Entry 8OPU (X-ray diffraction, 3.04 A resolution); this record covers chains A and D of the 4 polymer chains in the assembly.

[Chain A]
Molecule: 3-hydroxyacyl-CoA dehydrogenase
Organism: Mycobacterium tuberculosis H37Rv
Notes: EC 1.1.1.35
UniProt: O53872 (O53872_MYCTU); numbering as in UniProt (aligned over 1-720)
Sequence (736 residues; each row starts with the number of its first residue; numbers below 1 keep their minus sign (Met-15 is residue -15)):
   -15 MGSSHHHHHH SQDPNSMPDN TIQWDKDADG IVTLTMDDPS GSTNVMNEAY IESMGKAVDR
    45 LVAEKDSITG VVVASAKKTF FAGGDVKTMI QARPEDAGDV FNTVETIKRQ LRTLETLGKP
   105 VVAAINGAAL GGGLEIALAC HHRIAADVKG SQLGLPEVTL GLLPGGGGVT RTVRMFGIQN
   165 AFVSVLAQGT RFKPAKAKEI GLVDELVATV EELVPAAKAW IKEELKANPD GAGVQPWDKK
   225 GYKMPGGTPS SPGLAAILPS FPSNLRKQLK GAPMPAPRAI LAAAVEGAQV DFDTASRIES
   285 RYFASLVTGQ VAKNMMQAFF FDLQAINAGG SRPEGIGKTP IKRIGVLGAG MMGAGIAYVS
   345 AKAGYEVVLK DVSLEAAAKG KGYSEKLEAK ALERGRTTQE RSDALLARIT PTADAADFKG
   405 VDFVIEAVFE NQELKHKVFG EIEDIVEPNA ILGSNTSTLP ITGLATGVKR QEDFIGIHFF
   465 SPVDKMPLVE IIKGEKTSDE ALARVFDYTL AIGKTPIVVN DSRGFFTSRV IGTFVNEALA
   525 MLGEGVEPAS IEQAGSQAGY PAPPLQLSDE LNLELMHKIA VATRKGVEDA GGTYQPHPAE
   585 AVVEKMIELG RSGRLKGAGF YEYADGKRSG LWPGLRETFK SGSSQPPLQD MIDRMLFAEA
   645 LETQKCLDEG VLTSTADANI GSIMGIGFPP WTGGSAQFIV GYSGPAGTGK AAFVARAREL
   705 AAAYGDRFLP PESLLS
Unresolved in the structure: -15 to -14, -4 to 0
Sequence notes: initiating methionine (-15); expression tag (-14 to 0)
Ligand contacts: Sulfamethoxazole (08D): Ser441, His462, Phe464, Met470, Ser512, Ile515, Leu555, Leu559, Met560, Ile563, Gly669, Ile670

[Chain D]
Molecule: Putative acyltransferase Rv0859
Organism: Mycobacterium tuberculosis H37Rv
Notes: EC 2.3.1.-
UniProt: O53871 (Y0859_MYCTU); numbering as in UniProt (aligned over 1-403)
Sequence (403 residues; each row starts with the number of its first residue):
     1 MSEEAFIYEA IRTPRGKQKN GSLHEVKPLS LVVGLIDELR KRHPDLDENL ISDVILGCVS
    61 PVGDQGGDIA RAAVLASGMP VTSGGVQLNR FCASGLEAVN TAAQKVRSGW DDLVLAGGVE
   121 SMSRVPMGSD GGAMGLDPAT NYDVMFVPQS IGADLIATIE GFSREDVDAY ALRSQQKAAE
   181 AWSGGYFAKS VVPVRDQNGL LILDHDEHMR PDTTKEGLAK LKPAFEGLAA LGGFDDVALQ
   241 KYHWVEKINH VHTGGNSSGI VDGAALVMIG SAAAGKLQGL TPRARIVATA TSGADPVIML
   301 TGPTPATRKV LDRAGLTVDD IDLFELNEAF ASVVLKFQKD LNIPDEKLNV NGGAIAMGHP
   361 LGATGAMILG TMVDELERRN ARRALITLCI GGGMGVATII ERV
Unresolved in the structure: 1
Ligand contacts: Sulfamethoxazole (08D): Phe91, Met127, Met134, Val144, Phe146, Val147, Gln149, Leu228, Met299, Gly391, Gly392

[Interface between chain A and chain D]
Pairs across the interface (44):
  Pro233(A) with Leu136(D)
  Ala239(A) with Leu136(D), hydrophobic
  Ala240(A) with Leu228(D); Leu231(D)
  Ile241(A) with Leu231(D), hydrophobic
  Leu242(A) with Leu136(D), hydrophobic
  Pro243(A) with Gly135(D); Asn141(D); Phe146(D), hydrophobic; Leu228(D), hydrophobic; Phe234(D)
  Ser244(A) with Leu231(D)
  Pro246(A) with Pro138(D), hydrophobic; Asn141(D)
  Ser247(A) with Gly232(D), hydrogen bond (side chain-backbone); Gly233(D); Phe234(D); Val237(D)
  Asn248(A) with Gly232(D); Gly233(D)
  Arg250(A) with Tyr142(D), hydrogen bond (side chain-backbone); Met145(D); Val237(D); Gln240(D), hydrogen bond (backbone-side chain)
  Lys251(A) with Gly233(D); Asp236(D)
  Lys254(A) with Gln240(D)
  Gly255(A) with Gln240(D)
  Arg262(A) with Tyr142(D), hydrogen bond
  Leu265(A) with Pro138(D)
  Ala266(A) with Pro138(D), hydrophobic
  Val269(A) with Pro138(D), hydrophobic
  Glu270(A) with Asp137(D)
  Ala533(A) with His243(D); Trp244(D)
  Ser534(A) with His243(D), hydrogen bond; Trp244(D), hydrogen bond (side chain-backbone)
  Gln537(A) with Leu239(D), hydrogen bond (side chain-backbone); Gln240(D); His243(D)
  Gln541(A) with Gln240(D), hydrogen bond (side chain-backbone)
  Gly614(A) with Glu246(D)
  Leu615(A) with Glu246(D), hydrogen bond (backbone-side chain)
  Leu632(A) with His243(D)
Interface residues without a listed pair, chain A (29 interface residues in all): Tyr286, Glu531, Met635
Interface residues without a listed pair, chain D (22 interface residues in all): Ala139, Val245

[In short]
29 residues of chain A face 22 of chain D across their interface, with 9 hydrogen bonds. Among the polar pairs
are Ser247(A)-Gly232(D), Arg250(A)-Tyr142(D) and Arg250(A)-Gln240(D). Bound to chain A: Sulfamethoxazole.
Bound to chain D: Sulfamethoxazole.
Chain A is 3-hydroxyacyl-CoA dehydrogenase and chain D is Putative acyltransferase Rv0859, both from
Mycobacterium tuberculosis H37Rv; the structure, Structure of Mycobacterium tuberculosis beta-oxidation
trifunctional enzyme in complex with Sulfamethoxazole (Fragment-B-E1), was determined by X-ray diffraction
(same publication as 8OPV, 8OPW, 8OPX, 8OPY, 8OQL, 8OQM and 10 further entries).
